PDB entry 8YJR | electron microscopy, 3.51 A resolution | chains B and C of the 8 polymer chains in the assembly

# Chain B (and C)
Molecule: Proliferating cell nuclear antigen
From: Homo sapiens
Notes: chain C of this document is another copy of the same molecule, construct and numbering; everything in this record applies to it too
Reference sequence: P12004 (PCNA_HUMAN); numbering as in UniProt (aligned over 1-261)
Amino-acid sequence (261 residues; numbered 1 to 261; the number before each row is that of its first residue):
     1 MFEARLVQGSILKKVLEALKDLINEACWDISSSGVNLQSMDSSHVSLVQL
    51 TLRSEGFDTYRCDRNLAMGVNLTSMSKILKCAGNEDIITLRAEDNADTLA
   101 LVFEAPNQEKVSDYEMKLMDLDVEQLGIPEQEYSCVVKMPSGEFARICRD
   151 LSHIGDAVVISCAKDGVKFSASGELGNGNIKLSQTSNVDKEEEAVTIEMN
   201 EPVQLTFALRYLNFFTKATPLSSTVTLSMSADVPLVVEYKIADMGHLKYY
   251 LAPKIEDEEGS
Not modelled in the structure: 1, 255-261 (chain C: 256-261)
Disulfides: Cys135-Cys162
UniProt features mapped onto this chain:
  - DNA-binding region: Arg61 to Lys80
  - modified residue: Lys14 (N6-acetyllysine), Lys77 (N6-acetyllysine), Lys80 (N6-acetyllysine), Tyr211 (Phosphotyrosine), Lys248 (N6-acetyllysine)
  - cross-link (Glycyl lysine isopeptide (Lys-Gly)): Lys164 (interchain with G-Cter in SUMO2), Lys254 (interchain with G-Cter in SUMO2)

# Chain B / chain C interface
Contacting residue pairs (33):
  Glu143(B) with Gln108(C), hydrogen bond; Glu109(C); Lys110(C)
  Ile147(B) with Lys110(C)
  Asp150(B) with Lys80(C); Cys81(C), hydrogen bond (backbone-side chain)
  Leu151(B) with Tyr114(C)
  Ile154(B) with Tyr114(C), hydrophobic
  Gly173(B) with Lys117(C), hydrogen bond (backbone-side chain)
  Glu174(B) with Lys117(C)
  Leu175(B) with Ser74(C); Glu115(C)
  Gly176(B) with Glu115(C); Met116(C); Lys117(C)
  Asn177(B) with Tyr114(C); Glu115(C), hydrogen bond (backbone-backbone)
  Gly178(B) with Tyr114(C)
  Asn179(B) with Val111(C); Ser112(C); Asp113(C), hydrogen bond (backbone-backbone)
  Ile180(B) with Val111(C); Ser112(C); Tyr114(C)
  Lys181(B) with Glu109(C); Lys110(C); Val111(C), hydrogen bond (backbone-backbone)
  Leu182(B) with Glu109(C); Lys110(C)
  Ser183(B) with Glu109(C), hydrogen bond (backbone-backbone)
  Thr185(B) with Glu109(C)
  Glu193(B) with Gln108(C)
  Val195(B) with Glu109(C)
Other interface residues (no listed pair), chain B (21 interface residues in all): Arg146, His153
Other interface residues (no listed pair), chain C (15 interface residues in all): Lys77, Ile78

# In short
The interface between chain B and chain C involves 21 residues on one side and 15 on the other, with 7
hydrogen bonds. Among the polar pairs are Glu143(B)-Gln108(C), Asp150(B)-Cys81(C) and Gly173(B)-Lys117(C).
Both chains are Proliferating cell nuclear antigen (Homo sapiens). Entry 8YJR (Structure of the human
endogenous PCNA-FEN1 complex - State D) was determined by electron microscopy (same publication as 8YJH, 8YJL,
8YJQ, 8YJS, 8YJU, 8YJV, 8YJW and 8YJZ).
